PDB entry 4M0Z | X-ray diffraction, 2.00 A resolution | chain A

== Chain A ==
Protein: Tyrosine-protein kinase ITK/TSK
From: Homo sapiens
Notes: EC 2.7.10.2
UniProtKB: Q08881 (ITK_HUMAN); residues 354-620 here = UniProt positions 354-620
Chain sequence (269 residues; each row starts with the number of its first residue):
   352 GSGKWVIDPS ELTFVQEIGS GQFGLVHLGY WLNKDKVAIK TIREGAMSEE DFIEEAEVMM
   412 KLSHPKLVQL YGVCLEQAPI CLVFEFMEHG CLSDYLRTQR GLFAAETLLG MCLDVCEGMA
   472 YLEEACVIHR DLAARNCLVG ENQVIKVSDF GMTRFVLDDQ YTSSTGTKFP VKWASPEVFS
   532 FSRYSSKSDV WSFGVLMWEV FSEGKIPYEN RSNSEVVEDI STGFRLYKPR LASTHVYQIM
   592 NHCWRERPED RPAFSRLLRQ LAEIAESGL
Disordered / not traced: 352-354, 619-620
Differences from the reference sequence: expression tag (352-353); conflict Arg596 (Lys in Q08881)
Ligand contacts:
  - M0Z (4-(carbamoylamino)-1-(7-methoxynaphthalen-1-yl)-1H-pyrazole-3-carboxamide), molecule 1: Ile369, Gly370, Ser371, Val377, Ala389, Lys391, Val419, Phe435, Glu436, Phe437, Met438, Glu439, His440, Gly441, Cys442, Leu489
  - M0Z, molecule 2: Phe403, Glu406, Ala407, Met410, Met411, Leu413, Val419, Gln420, Leu421, Phe435, Ser499, Asp500, Phe501, Gly502, Arg505, Phe506
Swiss-Prot annotation at these positions:
  - active site: Asp482 (Proton acceptor)
  - binding site (ATP): Ile369 to Val377, Lys391
  - modified residue: Tyr512 (Phosphotyrosine), Ser565 (Phosphoserine)
  - natural variant: Arg451 (R451Q: In a gastric adenocarcinoma sample)

== In short ==
Chain A binds compound M0Z. Curated annotation (UniProt) lists active-site residue Asp482 and 10 ATP-binding
residues.
Chain A is Tyrosine-protein kinase ITK/TSK (Homo sapiens); the structure, Crystal structure of ITK in complex
with compound 5 {4-(carbamoylamino)-1-(7-methoxynaphthalen-1-yl)-1H-pyrazole-3-carboxamide}, was determined by
X-ray diffraction (same publication as 4M0Y, 4M12, 4M13, 4M14 and 4M15).
